PDB entry 1ZYW | X-ray diffraction, 1.30 A resolution | chain A

[Chain A]
Name: Alpha-like neurotoxin BmK-I
Organism: Mesobuthus martensii
Reference sequence: P45697 (SCX1_MESMA); aligned to UniProt positions 19-82 over residues 3-66 (the alignment contains insertions or deletions, so no single offset holds)
Amino-acid sequence (66 residues; each row starts with the number of its first residue):
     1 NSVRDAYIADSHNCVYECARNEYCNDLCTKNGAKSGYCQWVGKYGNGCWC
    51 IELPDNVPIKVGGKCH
Construct notes: cloning artifact (1-2); engineered mutation D10 (Lys27 in P45697), S11 (Pro28 in P45697), K60 (Arg77 in P45697), G62 (Pro79 in P45697)
Disulfides: C14-C65, C18-C38, C24-C48, C28-C50

[In short]
Chain A is Alpha-like neurotoxin BmK-I (Mesobuthus martensii); the structure, Crystal Structure Of Mutant
K8DP9SR58KP60G Of Scorpion alpha-Like Neurotoxin Bmk M1 From Buthus Martensii Karsch, was determined by X-ray
diffraction, deposited together with 1ZVG, 1ZU3, 1ZUT, 1ZVE and 1ZYV.
